Entry 7OE0 (electron microscopy, 2.69 A resolution); this record covers chains H and A of the 20 polymer chains in the assembly.

== Chain H ==
Protein: 30S ribosomal protein S8
Source organism: Escherichia coli BW25113
UniProtKB: A0A6D2XYQ3 (A0A6D2XYQ3_ECOLI); residues 1-129 here correspond to UniProt positions 2-130 (UniProt number = residue number + 1)
Chain sequence (129 residues; row label = number of the first residue in the row):
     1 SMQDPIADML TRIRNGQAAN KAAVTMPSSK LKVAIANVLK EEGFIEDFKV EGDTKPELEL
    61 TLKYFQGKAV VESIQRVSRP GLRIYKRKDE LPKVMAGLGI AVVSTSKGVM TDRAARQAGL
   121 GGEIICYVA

== Chain A ==
Molecule: 16S rRNA
Source organism: Escherichia coli BW25113
Sequence (1542 nucleotides; numbered 1 to 1542; the number before each row is that of its first residue):
     1 AAAUUGAAGA GUUUGAUCAU GGCUCAGAUU GAACGCUGGC GGCAGGCCUA ACACAUGCAA
    61 GUCGAACGGU AACAGGAAGA AGCUUGCUUC UUUGCUGACG AGUGGCGGAC GGGUGAGUAA
   121 UGUCUGGGAA ACUGCCUGAU GGAGGGGGAU AACUACUGGA AACGGUAGCU AAUACCGCAU
   181 AACGUCGCAA GACCAAAGAG GGGGACCUUC GGGCCUCUUG CCAUCGGAUG UGCCCAGAUG
   241 GGAUUAGCUA GUAGGUGGGG UAACGGCUCA CCUAGGCGAC GAUCCCUAGC UGGUCUGAGA
   301 GGAUGACCAG CCACACUGGA ACUGAGACAC GGUCCAGACU CCUACGGGAG GCAGCAGUGG
   361 GGAAUAUUGC ACAAUGGGCG CAAGCCUGAU GCAGCCAUGC CGCGUGUAUG AAGAAGGCCU
   421 UCGGGUUGUA AAGUACUUUC AGCGGGGAGG AAGGGAGUAA AGUUAAUACC UUUGCUCAUU
   481 GACGUUACCC GCAGAAGAAG CACCGGCUAA CUCCGUGCCA GCAGCCGCGG UAAUACGGAG
   541 GGUGCAAGCG UUAAUCGGAA UUACUGGGCG UAAAGCGCAC GCAGGCGGUU UGUUAAGUCA
   601 GAUGUGAAAU CCCCGGGCUC AACCUGGGAA CUGCAUCUGA UACUGGCAAG CUUGAGUCUC
   661 GUAGAGGGGG GUAGAAUUCC AGGUGUAGCG GUGAAAUGCG UAGAGAUCUG GAGGAAUACC
   721 GGUGGCGAAG GCGGCCCCCU GGACGAAGAC UGACGCUCAG GUGCGAAAGC GUGGGGAGCA
   781 AACAGGAUUA GAUACCCUGG UAGUCCACGC CGUAAACGAU GUCGACUUGG AGGUUGUGCC
   841 CUUGAGGCGU GGCUUCCGGA GCUAACGCGU UAAGUCGACC GCCUGGGGAG UACGGCCGCA
   901 AGGUUAAAAC UCAAAUGAAU UGACGGGGGC CCGCACAAGC GGUGGAGCAU GUGGUUUAAU
   961 UCGAUGCAAC GCGAAGAACC UUACCUGGUC UUGACAUCCA CGGAAGUUUU CAGAGAUGAG
  1021 AAUGUGCCUU CGGGAACCGU GAGACAGGUG CUGCAUGGCU GUCGUCAGCU CGUGUUGUGA
  1081 AAUGUUGGGU UAAGUCCCGC AACGAGCGCA ACCCUUAUCC UUUGUUGCCA GCGGUCCGGC
  1141 CGGGAACUCA AAGGAGACUG CCAGUGAUAA ACUGGAGGAA GGUGGGGAUG ACGUCAAGUC
  1201 AUCAUGGCCC UUACGACCAG GGCUACACAC GUGCUACAAU GGCGCAUACA AAGAGAAGCG
  1261 ACCUCGCGAG AGCAAGCGGA CCUCAUAAAG UGCGUCGUAG UCCGGAUUGG AGUCUGCAAC
  1321 UCGACUCCAU GAAGUCGGAA UCGCUAGUAA UCGUGGAUCA GAAUGCCACG GUGAAUACGU
  1381 UCCCGGGCCU UGUACACACC GCCCGUCACA CCAUGGGAGU GGGUUGCAAA AGAAGUAGGU
  1441 AGCUUAACCU UCGGGAGGGC GCUUACCACU UUGUGAUUCA UGACUGGGGU GAAGUCGUAA
  1501 CAAGGUAACC GUAGGGGAAC CUGCGGUUGG AUCACCUCCU UA
Not modelled in the structure: 1-4, 1398-1408, 1494-1498, 1531-1542
Reported in the primary citation:
  - conformationally variable residues (order/disorder transition): A1398 to U1406, U1495 to U1498

== How chain H and chain A interact ==
Residue-residue contacts - 68 pairs, chain H then chain A:
  Ser1(H) with G588(A), sugar contact
  Met2(H) with G588(A), sugar contact; C756(A), sugar contact; C823(A), hydrogen bond to the sugar; G824(A), sugar contact
  Gln3(H) with C586(A), hydrogen bond to the sugar; G587(A), sugar contact; G588(A), phosphate contact; G755(A), base contact; C756(A), base contact; A878(A), hydrogen bond to the sugar
  Asp4(H) with G877(A), sugar contact
  Pro5(H) with G588(A), phosphate contact
  Ala7(H) with C876(A), sugar contact; G877(A), sugar contact
  Asp8(H) with A825(A), hydrogen bond to the sugar
  Thr11(H) with U875(A), base contact; C876(A), hydrogen bond to the sugar
  Arg12(H) with A825(A), hydrogen bond to the sugar; C826(A), sugar contact
  Arg14(H) with U875(A), hydrogen bond to the sugar; C876(A), hydrogen bond to the phosphate
  Asn15(H) with C826(A), hydrogen bond to the base; G874(A), base contact; U875(A), hydrogen bond to the sugar
  Ala19(H) with U827(A), sugar contact
  Lys21(H) with U827(A), salt bridge to the phosphate; U828(A), phosphate contact
  Ser29(H) with U589(A), phosphate contact; U590(A), phosphate contact
  Lys30(H) with U590(A), hydrogen bond to the phosphate; U591(A), salt bridge to the phosphate; C643(A), salt bridge to the phosphate
  Leu31(H) with C643(A), sugar contact
  Thr54(H) with U652(A), sugar contact; U653(A), base contact
  Lys55(H) with U652(A), hydrogen bond to the phosphate; U653(A), salt bridge to the phosphate
  Gln75(H) with C876(A), hydrogen bond to the phosphate
  Arg79(H) with A878(A), salt bridge to the phosphate
  Pro80(H) with C586(A), phosphate contact; G587(A), phosphate contact; A878(A), phosphate contact
  Arg83(H) with G587(A), salt bridge to the phosphate; U644(A), sugar contact
  Tyr85(H) with G597(A), hydrogen bond to the base; U598(A), phosphate contact
  Lys86(H) with C599(A), sugar contact
  Arg87(H) with C599(A), phosphate contact; A600(A), phosphate contact
  Lys88(H) with C599(A), phosphate contact; A600(A), hydrogen bond to the phosphate; G601(A), phosphate contact
  Ser104(H) with A642(A), hydrogen bond to the sugar; C643(A), hydrogen bond to the sugar
  Thr105(H) with A642(A), base contact
  Ser106(H) with A640(A), hydrogen bond to the sugar; U641(A), hydrogen bond to the sugar; A642(A), base contact
  Lys107(H) with A640(A), sugar contact
  Gly108(H) with A642(A), sugar contact
  Val109(H) with A642(A), sugar contact
  Gly119(H) with A600(A), sugar contact
  Leu120(H) with C599(A), sugar contact; A600(A), sugar contact
  Gly121(H) with C599(A), hydrogen bond to the sugar
  Gly122(H) with C599(A), sugar contact
  Glu123(H) with C643(A), hydrogen bond to the sugar
Other interface residues (no listed pair), chain H (39 interface residues in all): Ser28, Gly81
Other interface residues (no listed pair), chain A (33 interface residues in all): C651, C879

== Summary ==
39 residues of chain H face 33 of chain A across their interface, with 21 hydrogen bonds and 6 salt bridges.
Polar pairs include Asn15(H)-C826(A), Tyr85(H)-G597(A) and Met2(H)-C823(A). From the paper: conformational
variability at A1398(A) and U1495(A).
Here chain H is 30S ribosomal protein S8 and chain A is 16S rRNA, both from Escherichia coli BW25113. Entry
7OE0 (E. coli pre-30S delta rbfA ribosomal subunit class F) was determined by electron microscopy together
with 7OE1 and 7OI0 from the same study.
